Entry 7AIK (X-ray diffraction, 2.10 A resolution); this record covers chain A.

# Chain A
Molecule: Ribonucleoside-diphosphate reductase subunit beta
Organism: Aquifex aeolicus VF5
Notes: EC 1.17.4.1
Reference sequence: O67475 (RIR2_AQUAE); the construct lacks a stretch of the UniProt sequence, so the offset changes along the chain: 7-230 = UniProt 7-230; 231-327 = UniProt 577-673
Chain sequence (321 residues; numbered 7 to 327; the number before each row is that of its first residue):
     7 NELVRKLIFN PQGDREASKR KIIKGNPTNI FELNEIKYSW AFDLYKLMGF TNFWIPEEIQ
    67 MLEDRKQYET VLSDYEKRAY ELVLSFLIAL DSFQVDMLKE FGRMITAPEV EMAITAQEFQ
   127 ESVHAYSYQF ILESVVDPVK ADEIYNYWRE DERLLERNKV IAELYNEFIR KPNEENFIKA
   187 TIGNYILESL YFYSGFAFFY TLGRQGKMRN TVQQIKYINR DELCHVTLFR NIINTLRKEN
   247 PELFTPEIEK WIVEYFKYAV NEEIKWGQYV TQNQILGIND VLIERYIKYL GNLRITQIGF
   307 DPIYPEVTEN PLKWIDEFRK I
UniProt features mapped onto this chain:
  - active site: Tyr134
  - binding site (Fe cation): Asp97, Glu127, His130, Glu194, Glu228, His231
Bound ions: Fe2+ site 1: Asp97, His130, Glu228; Fe2+ site 2: Glu127, Glu194, Glu228, His231
What the authors report for this chain:
  - Fe2+ coordination: Asp97, Glu127, His130, Glu194, Glu228, His231
  - contacts within the chain: Asp97-Tyr134
  - catalytic residues: Tyr134

# In short
Asp97, His130 and Glu228 coordinate Fe2+ site 1. Glu127, Glu194, Glu228 and His231 coordinate Fe2+ site 2.
From UniProt: active-site residue Tyr134 and 6 Fe cation-binding residues. The paper reports the catalytic
residue Tyr134; Fe2+ coordination by Asp97, Glu127 and His130 among others.
Chain A is Ribonucleoside-diphosphate reductase subunit beta (Aquifex aeolicus VF5); the structure,
Ribonucleotide Reductase R2 protein from Aquifex aeolicus, was determined by X-ray diffraction, deposited
together with 7Q3C and 7AIL.
